7KC1 - chains B and D of the 12 polymer chains in the assembly; structure by electron microscopy, 3.41 A resolution.

== Chain B (and D) ==
Protein: Fusion protein of Hemagglutinin and Envelope glycoprotein
Organism: Influenza A virus
Notes: chain D of this document is another copy of the same molecule, construct and numbering; everything in this record applies to it too
UniProt: chimeric construct of A0A2P1E3C0, M1E1E4: residues 1-176 from A0A2P1E3C0 (A0A2P1E3C0_9INFA) positions 330-505 (UniProt number = residue number + 329); residues 189-216 from M1E1E4 positions 1-28 (UniProt number = residue number - 188)
Amino-acid sequence (222 residues; numbered 1 to 222; the number before each row is that of its first residue):
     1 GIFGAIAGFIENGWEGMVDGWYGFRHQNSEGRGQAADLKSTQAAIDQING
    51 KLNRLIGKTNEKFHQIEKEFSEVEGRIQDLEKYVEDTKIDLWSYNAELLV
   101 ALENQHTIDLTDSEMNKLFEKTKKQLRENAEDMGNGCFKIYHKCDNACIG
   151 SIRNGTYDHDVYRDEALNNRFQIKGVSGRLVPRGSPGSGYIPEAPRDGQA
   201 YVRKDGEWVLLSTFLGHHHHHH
Not modelled in the structure: 1-9, 174-222
Disulfides: Cys144-Cys148
Covalently attached groups: N-acetylglucosamine (NAG) linked to Asn154
Construct notes: linker (177-188); expression tag (217-222)

== How chain B and chain D interact ==
Pairs across the interface - 34 pairs, chain B then chain D:
  Arg54(B) - Glu97(D)  salt bridge
  Arg54(B) - Ala101(D)
  Lys62(B) - Asp86(D)  salt bridge
  Lys62(B) - Asp90(D)  salt bridge
  His64(B) - Asp79(D)  salt bridge
  Gln65(B) - Tyr83(D)
  Ile66(B) - Asp79(D)
  Ile66(B) - Leu80(D)  hydrophobic
  Ile66(B) - Tyr83(D)  hydrophobic
  Lys68(B) - Tyr83(D)
  Glu74(B) - Arg76(D)  salt bridge
  Leu80(B) - Leu80(D)  hydrophobic
  Glu81(B) - Arg76(D)  salt bridge
  Glu81(B) - Leu80(D)
  Val84(B) - Tyr83(D)  hydrophobic
  Val84(B) - Val84(D)  hydrophobic
  Glu85(B) - Tyr83(D)  hydrogen bond
  Lys88(B) - Tyr83(D)  hydrogen bond
  Lys88(B) - Thr87(D)
  Leu91(B) - Leu91(D)  hydrophobic
  Trp92(B) - Leu91(D)
  Trp92(B) - Tyr94(D)  hydrophobic
  Asn95(B) - Leu91(D)
  Asn95(B) - Tyr94(D)
  Leu99(B) - Tyr94(D)
  Leu102(B) - Leu102(D)  hydrophobic
  His106(B) - Gln105(D)
  His106(B) - Asp109(D)  salt bridge
  Lys124(B) - Phe119(D)
  Lys124(B) - Asp132(D)
  Arg127(B) - Glu131(D)  salt bridge
  Arg127(B) - Asp132(D)  hydrogen bond (side chain-backbone)
  Arg127(B) - Met133(D)  hydrogen bond
  Arg163(B) - Arg170(D)  hydrogen bond (side chain-backbone)
Also at the interface, not in a pair above, chain B (23 interface residues in all): Phe70, Ile77
Also at the interface, not in a pair above, chain D (23 interface residues in all): Asn95, Leu98, Gly134

== Overview ==
The chain B/chain D interface involves 23 residues from each chain; the contacts include 5 hydrogen bonds and
8 salt bridges. Among the polar pairs are Arg54(B)-Glu97(D), Lys62(B)-Asp86(D) and Lys62(B)-Asp90(D).
Both chains are Fusion protein of Hemagglutinin and Envelope glycoprotein (Influenza A virus). Entry 7KC1
(Cryo-EM structure of SRR2899884.46167H+MEDI8852L fab in complex with Victoria HA) was determined by electron
microscopy.
